PDB entry 4Y29 | X-ray diffraction, 1.98 A resolution | chains A and B

[Chain A]
Protein: Peroxisome proliferator-activated receptor gamma
From: Homo sapiens
UniProtKB: P37231 (PPARG_HUMAN); residues 208-476 here correspond to UniProt positions 236-504 (UniProt number = residue number + 28)
Chain sequence (269 residues; row label = number of the first residue in the row):
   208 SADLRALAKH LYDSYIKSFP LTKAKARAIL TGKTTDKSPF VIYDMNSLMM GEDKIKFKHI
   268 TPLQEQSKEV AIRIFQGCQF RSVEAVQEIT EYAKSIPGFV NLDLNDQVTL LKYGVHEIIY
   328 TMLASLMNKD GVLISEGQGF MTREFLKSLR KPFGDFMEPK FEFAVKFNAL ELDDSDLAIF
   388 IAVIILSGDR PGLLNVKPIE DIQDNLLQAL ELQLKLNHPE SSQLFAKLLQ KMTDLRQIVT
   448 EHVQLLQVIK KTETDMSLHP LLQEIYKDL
Disordered / not traced: 263-274
Small-molecule neighbours: chelerythrine (CTI; 1,2-dimethoxy-12-methyl[1,3]benzodioxolo[5,6-c]phenanthridin-12-ium): Ile281, Phe282, Cys285, Arg288, Ser289, Ala292, Ile326, Leu330, Leu333, Val339, Leu340, Ile341, Met348, Leu353, Leu356, Phe360, Phe363, Met364
Swiss-Prot annotation at these positions:
  - motif: Pro467 to Asp475 (9aaTAD)
  - binding site (rosiglitazone): Gln286 to Ser289, His323, His449, Tyr473
  - cross-link: Lys224 (Glycyl lysine isopeptide (Lys-Gly) (interchain with G-Cter in ubiquitin))
From the paper describing this entry:
  - binding site for chelerythrine: Ile326, Leu353, Phe360, Met364
  - conformationally variable residues (side-chain flip): Phe363, Leu452

[Chain B]
Protein: Peptide from Nuclear receptor coactivator 1
UniProtKB: Q15788 (NCOA1_HUMAN); numbering as in UniProt (aligned over 1432-1441)
Chain sequence (10 residues; numbered 1432 to 1441; the number before each row is that of its first residue):
  1432 KSLLQQLLTE
Swiss-Prot annotation at these positions:
  - motif: Leu1435 to Leu1439 (LXXLL motif 7)

[How chain A and chain B interact]
Contacting residue pairs - 20 pairs, chain A then chain B:
  Thr297(A) - Leu1438(B)
  Thr297(A) - Leu1439(B)
  Glu298(A) - Leu1438(B)
  Lys301(A) - Leu1438(B)  hydrogen bond (side chain-backbone)
  Lys301(A) - Leu1439(B)
  Lys301(A) - Glu1441(B)  hydrogen bond (side chain-backbone)
  Phe306(A) - Leu1439(B)  hydrophobic
  Leu311(A) - Gln1436(B)
  Leu311(A) - Leu1439(B)  hydrophobic
  Leu311(A) - Thr1440(B)
  Gln314(A) - Leu1439(B)
  Val315(A) - Leu1435(B)
  Val315(A) - Gln1436(B)
  Val315(A) - Leu1439(B)  hydrophobic
  Leu318(A) - Leu1439(B)  hydrophobic
  Pro467(A) - Leu1434(B)
  Leu468(A) - Leu1434(B)
  Glu471(A) - Ser1433(B)  hydrogen bond
  Glu471(A) - Leu1434(B)  hydrogen bond (side chain-backbone)
  Glu471(A) - Leu1435(B)  hydrogen bond (side chain-backbone)
Also at the interface, not in a pair above, chain A (16 interface residues in all): Val293, Gln294, Asn312, Lys319, Ile472

[Overview]
Chain A and chain B form an interface of 16 and 8 residues respectively, with 5 hydrogen bonds. Among the
polar pairs are Lys301(A)-Leu1438(B), Lys301(A)-Glu1441(B) and Glu471(A)-Ser1433(B). Bound to chain A:
chelerythrine. From the paper: a binding site for chelerythrine at Ile326(A), Leu353(A) and Phe360(A) among
others; conformational variability at Phe363(A) and Leu452(A).
Chain A is Peroxisome proliferator-activated receptor gamma (Homo sapiens) and chain B is Peptide from Nuclear
receptor coactivator 1; the structure, Identification of a novel PPARg ligand that regulates metabolism, was
determined by X-ray diffraction.
